5FSE - chains A and C of the 3 polymer chains in the assembly; structure by X-ray diffraction, 2.07 A resolution.

== Chain A ==
Protein: Urease subunit gamma
Organism: Sporosarcina pasteurii
Notes: EC 3.5.1.5
Reference sequence: P41022 (URE3_SPOPA); residues 1-100 here = UniProt positions 1-100
Sequence (100 residues; numbered 1 to 100; the number before each row is that of its first residue):
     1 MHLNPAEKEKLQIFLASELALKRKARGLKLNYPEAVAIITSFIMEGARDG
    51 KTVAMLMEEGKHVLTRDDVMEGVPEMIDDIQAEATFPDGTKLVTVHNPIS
Differences from the reference sequence: conflict Ala20 (Leu in P41022), Lys22 (Arg in P41022)
Modified / non-standard residues: Met1 (n-carboxymethionine; CXM)

== Chain C ==
Protein: Urease subunit alpha
Organism: Sporosarcina pasteurii
Notes: EC 3.5.1.5
Reference sequence: P41020 (URE1_SPOPA); the construct has insertions or renumbered stretches relative to UniProt, so the offset changes along the chain: 1-28 = UniProt 1-28; 30-570 = UniProt 29-569
Sequence (570 residues; numbered 1 to 570; the number before each row is that of its first residue):
     1 MKINRQQYAESYGPTVGDQVRLADTDLWIEVEKDYTTYGDEANFGGGKVL
    51 REGMGENGTYTRTENVLDLLLTNALILDYTGIYKADIGVKDGYIVGIGKG
   101 GNPDIMDGVTPNMIVGTATEVIAAEGKIVTAGGIDTHVHFINPDQVDVAL
   151 ANGITTLFGGGTGPAEGSKATTVTPGPWNIEKMLKSTEGLPINVGILGKG
   201 HGSSIAPIMEQIDAGAAGLKIHEDWGATPASIDRSLTVADEADVQVAIHS
   251 DTLNEAGFLEDTLRAINGRVIHSFHVEGAGGGHAPDIMAMAGHPNVLPSS
   301 TNPTRPFTVNTIDEHLDMLMVCHHLKQNIPEDVAFADSRIRPETIAAEDI
   351 LHDLGIISMMSTDALAMGRAGEMVLRTWQTADKMKKQRGPLAEEKNGSDN
   401 FRAKRYVSKYTINPAIAQGIAHEVGSIEEGKFADLVLWEPKFFGVKADRV
   451 IKGGIIAYAQIGDPSASIPTPQPVMGRRMYGTVGDLIHDTNITFMSKSSI
   501 QQGVPAKLGLKRRIGTVKNCRNIGKKDMKWNDVTTDIDINPETYEVKVDG
   551 EVLTCEPVKELPMAQRYFLF
Differences from the reference sequence: conflict Gln19 (Arg in P41020), Trp28 (Gly in P41020), Thr36 (Tyr35 in P41020), Thr37 (Tyr36 in P41020), Tyr38 (Leu37 in P41020), Ala42 (Val41 in P41020), Leu263 (Val262 in P41020), Ala403 (Leu402 in P41020), Ile420 (Met419 in P41020); insertion (29)
Modified / non-standard residues: Lys220 (lysine nz-carboxylic acid; KCX)
Glycans and other covalent adducts: benzene-1,4-diol (HQE) linked to Cys322, Cys555
Ion coordination: Ni2+ site 1: His137, His139, Lys220, Asp363 (together with hydroxide ion); Ni2+ site 2: Lys220, His249, His275 (together with hydroxide ion)
Residues lining bound ligands:
  - benzene-1,4-diol (HQE), molecule 1: Lys169, Val321, Ile468, Pro469, Thr470
  - benzene-1,4-diol (HQE), molecule 2: Ile350, Gln387, Arg388, Thr554, Glu556
  - hydroxide ion (OH): His137, His139, Lys220, His249, His275, Gly280, Asp363, Ala366
Swiss-Prot annotation at these positions:
  - active site: His324 (Proton donor)
What the authors report for this chain:
  - binding site for benzene-1,4-diol: Lys169, Cys322, Leu365, Cys555
  - Ni2+ coordination: Lys220
  - post-translational modification sites: Lys220

== How chain A and chain C interact ==
Contacting residue pairs (34):
  Ala6(A) with Ser465(C)
  Glu9(A) with Pro464(C); Pro473(C); Arg477(C), salt bridge
  Lys10(A) with Asp463(C), salt bridge
  Gln12(A) with Met475(C)
  Ile13(A) with Pro473(C)
  Leu19(A) with Phe570(C), hydrophobic
  Arg23(A) with Leu569(C), hydrogen bond (side chain-backbone); Phe570(C)
  Asn31(A) with Gln565(C), hydrogen bond (side chain-backbone); Arg566(C); Phe568(C), hydrogen bond (side chain-backbone)
  Tyr32(A) with Phe442(C), hydrophobic; Arg566(C), hydrogen bond (backbone-backbone)
  Pro33(A) with Arg566(C); Tyr567(C); Leu569(C)
  Glu34(A) with Leu569(C)
  Val36(A) with Gln472(C)
  Thr40(A) with Gln472(C)
  Met70(A) with Gln565(C); Arg566(C)
  Glu71(A) with Arg566(C), hydrogen bond (backbone-side chain)
  Met76(A) with Lys441(C), hydrogen bond (backbone-side chain); Arg566(C); Tyr567(C), hydrophobic
  Gln81(A) with Ile468(C); Thr470(C), hydrogen bond; Pro471(C); Gln472(C), hydrogen bond (backbone-backbone)
  Glu83(A) with Ala466(C); Ser467(C), hydrogen bond
  Leu92(A) with Pro471(C), hydrophobic
Interface residues without a listed pair, chain A (24 interface residues in all): Ala16, Met44, Val73, Asp78, Ala82

== Summary ==
The interface between chain A and chain C involves 24 residues on one side and 20 on the other; the contacts
include 9 hydrogen bonds and 2 salt bridges. Among the polar pairs are Glu9(A)-Arg477(C), Lys10(A)-Asp463(C)
and Arg23(A)-Leu569(C). The paper reports a binding site for benzene-1,4-diol at Lys169(C), Cys322(C) and
Leu365(C) among others; Ni2+ coordination by Lys220(C).
Here chain A is Urease subunit gamma and chain C is Urease subunit alpha, both from Sporosarcina pasteurii.
Entry 5FSE (2.07 A resolution 1,4-Benzoquinone inhibited Sporosarcina pasteurii urease) was determined by
X-ray diffraction together with 5FSD from the same study.
